Entry 1S7V (X-ray diffraction, 2.20 A resolution); this record covers chains A and C of the 3 polymer chains in the assembly.

== Chain A ==
Molecule: H-2 class I histocompatibility antigen, D-B alpha chain
From: Mus musculus
Reference sequence: P01899 (HA11_MOUSE); residues 1-338 here correspond to UniProt positions 25-362 (UniProt number = residue number + 24)
Chain sequence (338 residues; numbered 1 to 338; the number before each row is that of its first residue):
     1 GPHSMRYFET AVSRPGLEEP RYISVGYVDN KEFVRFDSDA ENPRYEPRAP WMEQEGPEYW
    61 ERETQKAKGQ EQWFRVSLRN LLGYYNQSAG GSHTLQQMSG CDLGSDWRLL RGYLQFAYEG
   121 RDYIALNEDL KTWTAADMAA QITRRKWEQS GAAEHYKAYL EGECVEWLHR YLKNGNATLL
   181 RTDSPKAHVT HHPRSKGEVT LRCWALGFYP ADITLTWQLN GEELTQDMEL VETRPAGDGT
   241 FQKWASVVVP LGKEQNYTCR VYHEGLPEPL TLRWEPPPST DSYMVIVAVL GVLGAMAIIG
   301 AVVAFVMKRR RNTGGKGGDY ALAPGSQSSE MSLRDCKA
Not modelled in the structure: 277-338
Disulfides: Cys101-Cys164, Cys203-Cys259

== Chain C ==
Molecule: Glycoprotein 9-residue peptide
Reference sequence: P07399 (VGLY_LYCVW); aligned to UniProt positions 33-41 over residues 1-9 (the alignment contains insertions or deletions, so no single offset holds)
Chain sequence (9 residues; row label = number of the first residue in the row):
     1 KAVYNLATM
Differences from the reference sequence: engineered mutation Leu6 (Phe38 in P07399)
UniProt features mapped onto this chain:
  - site: Lys1 (Important for GP-C-mediated membrane fusion)

== How chain A and chain C interact ==
Pairs across the interface (47; chain A residue first):
  Met5(A) with Lys1(C)
  Tyr7(A) with Lys1(C), hydrogen bond (side chain-backbone); Ala2(C), hydrogen bond (side chain-backbone)
  Tyr45(A) with Ala2(C)
  Tyr59(A) with Lys1(C)
  Arg62(A) with Lys1(C)
  Glu63(A) with Lys1(C); Ala2(C), hydrogen bond (side chain-backbone)
  Lys66(A) with Ala2(C), hydrogen bond (side chain-backbone); Tyr4(C)
  Gln70(A) with Tyr4(C); Asn5(C), hydrogen bond (side chain-backbone)
  Trp73(A) with Asn5(C); Leu6(C), hydrogen bond (side chain-backbone); Ala7(C), hydrogen bond (side chain-backbone); Thr8(C); Met9(C), hydrophobic
  Val76(A) with Thr8(C)
  Ser77(A) with Thr8(C); Met9(C), hydrogen bond (side chain-backbone)
  Asn80(A) with Thr8(C), hydrogen bond; Met9(C), hydrogen bond (side chain-backbone)
  Tyr84(A) with Met9(C), hydrogen bond (side chain-backbone)
  Leu95(A) with Met9(C), hydrophobic
  Gln97(A) with Val3(C); Asn5(C)
  Ser99(A) with Val3(C)
  Phe116(A) with Met9(C), hydrophobic
  Tyr123(A) with Met9(C), hydrophobic
  Thr143(A) with Met9(C), hydrogen bond (side chain-backbone)
  Lys146(A) with Thr8(C), hydrogen bond (side chain-backbone); Met9(C), hydrogen bond (side chain-backbone)
  Trp147(A) with Ala7(C), hydrogen bond (side chain-backbone); Thr8(C), hydrogen bond (side chain-backbone)
  Ser150(A) with Ala7(C)
  His155(A) with Tyr4(C), hydrogen bond (side chain-backbone); Leu6(C)
  Tyr156(A) with Val3(C), hydrophobic; Tyr4(C); Asn5(C), hydrogen bond; Leu6(C)
  Tyr159(A) with Lys1(C), hydrogen bond (side chain-backbone); Ala2(C); Val3(C)
  Glu163(A) with Lys1(C)
  Trp167(A) with Lys1(C)
  Tyr171(A) with Lys1(C), hydrogen bond (side chain-backbone)
Also at the interface, not in a pair above, chain A (32 interface residues in all): Glu9, Phe74, Leu81, Leu114

== Overview ==
32 residues of chain A face 9 of chain C across their interface, with 20 hydrogen bonds. Among the polar pairs
are Tyr7(A)-Lys1(C), Tyr7(A)-Ala2(C) and Glu63(A)-Ala2(C).
Here chain A is H-2 class I histocompatibility antigen, D-B alpha chain (Mus musculus) and chain C is
Glycoprotein 9-residue peptide. Entry 1S7V (Crystal structures of the murine class I major histocompatibility
complex H-2Db in complex with LCMV-derived gp33 ...) was determined by X-ray diffraction together with 1S7Q,
1S7R, 1S7S, 1S7T, 1S7U, 1S7W and 1S7X from the same study.
